Entry 9H0Y (X-ray diffraction, 1.51 A resolution); this record covers chain A.

[Chain A]
Protein: Zinc metalloproteinase
From: Legionella pneumophila str. Corby
Notes: EC 3.4.24.-
Reference sequence: P21347 (PROA_LEGPN); residues 1-336 here correspond to UniProt positions 208-543 (UniProt number = residue number + 207)
Sequence (336 residues; row label = number of the first residue in the row):
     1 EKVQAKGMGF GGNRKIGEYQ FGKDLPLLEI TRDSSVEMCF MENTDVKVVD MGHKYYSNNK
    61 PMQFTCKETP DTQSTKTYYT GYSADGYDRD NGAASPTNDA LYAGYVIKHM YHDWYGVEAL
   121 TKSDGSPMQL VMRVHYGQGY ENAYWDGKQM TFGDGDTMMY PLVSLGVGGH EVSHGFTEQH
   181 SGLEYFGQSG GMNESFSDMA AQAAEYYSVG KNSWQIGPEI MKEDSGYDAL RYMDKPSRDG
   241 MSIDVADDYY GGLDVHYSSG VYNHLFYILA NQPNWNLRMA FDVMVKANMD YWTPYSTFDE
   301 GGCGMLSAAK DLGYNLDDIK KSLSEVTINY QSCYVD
Disordered / not traced: 1, 71-75, 336
Disulfide bonds: C39-C66, C303-C333
Bound ions: Zn2+: H170, H174, E194 (together with A1IRL)
Residues lining bound ligands: A1IRL ([(2R)-1-[[(2R)-1-[(3,4-dichlorophenyl)amino]-3-methyl-1-oxidanylidene-butan-2-yl]amino]-4-methyl-1-oxidanylidene-pentan-2-yl]phosphonic acid): E141, N142, A143, Y144, M159, L162, V167, H170, E171, H174, Y185, E194, I216, L230, R231, D254, H256, Y257
UniProt features mapped onto this chain:
  - active site: E171, H256 (Proton donor)
  - binding site (Zn(2+)): H170, H174, E194

[In short]
Chain A binds compound A1IRL. The Zn2+ site is built by H170, H174 and E194. From UniProt: active-site
residues E171 and H256 and 3 Zn2+-binding residues.
Chain A is Zinc metalloproteinase (Legionella pneumophila str. Corby); the structure, ProA in complex with
inhibitor 7, was determined by X-ray diffraction together with 9H0X from the same study.
